Entry 6HEA (electron microscopy, 7.04 A resolution (low resolution: residue-level contacts below are approximate; hydrogen-bond / salt-bridge calls are withheld)); this record covers chains G and 7 of the 34 polymer chains in the assembly.

# Chain G
Molecule: Proteasome subunit alpha
Source organism: Archaeoglobus fulgidus DSM 4304
Notes: EC 3.4.25.1; engineered mutation(s): 0
UniProtKB: O29760 (PSA_ARCFU); residue numbers follow UniProt; this construct covers 5-246
Sequence (242 residues; each row starts with the number of its first residue):
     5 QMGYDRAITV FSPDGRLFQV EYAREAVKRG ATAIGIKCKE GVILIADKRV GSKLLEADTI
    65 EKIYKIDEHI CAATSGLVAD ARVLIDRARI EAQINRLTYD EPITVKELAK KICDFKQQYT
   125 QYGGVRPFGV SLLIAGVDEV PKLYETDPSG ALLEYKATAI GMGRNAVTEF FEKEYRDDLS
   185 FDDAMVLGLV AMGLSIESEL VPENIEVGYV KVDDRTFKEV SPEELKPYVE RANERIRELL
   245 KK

# Chain 7
Molecule: Proteasome subunit beta
Source organism: Archaeoglobus fulgidus DSM 4304
Notes: EC 3.4.25.1
UniProtKB: Q9P996 (PSB_ARCFU); residues 12-213 here = UniProt positions 12-213
Sequence (202 residues; each row starts with the number of its first residue):
    12 TTTVGLVCKD GVVMATEKRA TMGNFIASKA AKKIYQIADR MAMTTAGSVG DAQFLARIIK
    72 IEANLYEIRR ERKPTVRAIA TLTSNLLNSY RYFPYLVQLL IGGIDSEGKS IYSIDPIGGA
   132 IEEKDIVATG SGSLTAYGVL EDRFTPEIGV DEAVELAVRA IYSAMKRDSA SGDGIDVVKI
   192 TEDEFYQYSP EEVEQILAKF RK
Swiss-Prot annotation at these positions:
  - active site: Thr12 (Nucleophile)

# Interface between chain G and chain 7
Pairs across the interface (20; chain G residue first):
  Ile64(G) with Glu82(7)
  Glu65(G) with Glu82(7)
  Lys69(G) with Glu78(7); Ile79(7)
  Ile70(G) with Ile79(7)
  Asp71(G) with Ile79(7)
  Glu72(G) with Asn75(7); Glu78(7); Ile79(7)
  Asp90(G) with Arg80(7)
  Arg93(G) with Leu76(7); Ile79(7); Arg80(7)
  Gln97(G) with Ile72(7); Asn75(7)
  Arg100(G) with Ile72(7); Asn75(7)
  Leu101(G) with Arg68(7); Ile69(7); Ile72(7)
Other interface residues (no listed pair), chain G (12 interface residues in all): Ile94

# In short
The interface between chain G and chain 7 involves 12 residues on one side and 9 on the other. UniProt lists
active-site residue Thr12(7) on chain 7.
Chain G is Proteasome subunit alpha and chain 7 is Proteasome subunit beta, both from Archaeoglobus fulgidus
DSM 4304; the structure, PAN-proteasome in state 3, was determined by electron microscopy together with 6HE5,
6HE7, 6HE8, 6HE9, 6HEC and 6HED from the same study.
